7PE8 - chains A and I of the 5 polymer chains in the assembly; structure by electron microscopy, 3.20 A resolution.

Chain A:
Molecule: Serine/threonine-protein kinase mTOR
Organism: Homo sapiens
Notes: EC 2.7.11.1
UniProt: P42345 (MTOR_HUMAN); residue numbers follow UniProt; this construct covers 1-246, 259-2549
Sequence (2571 residues; each row starts with the number of its first residue; note: 12 numbers in that range are skipped by the numbering (no residue carries them; nothing is unmodelled there); a row labelled like 246A-246Z holds insertion residues (246A, then the next letters in order)):
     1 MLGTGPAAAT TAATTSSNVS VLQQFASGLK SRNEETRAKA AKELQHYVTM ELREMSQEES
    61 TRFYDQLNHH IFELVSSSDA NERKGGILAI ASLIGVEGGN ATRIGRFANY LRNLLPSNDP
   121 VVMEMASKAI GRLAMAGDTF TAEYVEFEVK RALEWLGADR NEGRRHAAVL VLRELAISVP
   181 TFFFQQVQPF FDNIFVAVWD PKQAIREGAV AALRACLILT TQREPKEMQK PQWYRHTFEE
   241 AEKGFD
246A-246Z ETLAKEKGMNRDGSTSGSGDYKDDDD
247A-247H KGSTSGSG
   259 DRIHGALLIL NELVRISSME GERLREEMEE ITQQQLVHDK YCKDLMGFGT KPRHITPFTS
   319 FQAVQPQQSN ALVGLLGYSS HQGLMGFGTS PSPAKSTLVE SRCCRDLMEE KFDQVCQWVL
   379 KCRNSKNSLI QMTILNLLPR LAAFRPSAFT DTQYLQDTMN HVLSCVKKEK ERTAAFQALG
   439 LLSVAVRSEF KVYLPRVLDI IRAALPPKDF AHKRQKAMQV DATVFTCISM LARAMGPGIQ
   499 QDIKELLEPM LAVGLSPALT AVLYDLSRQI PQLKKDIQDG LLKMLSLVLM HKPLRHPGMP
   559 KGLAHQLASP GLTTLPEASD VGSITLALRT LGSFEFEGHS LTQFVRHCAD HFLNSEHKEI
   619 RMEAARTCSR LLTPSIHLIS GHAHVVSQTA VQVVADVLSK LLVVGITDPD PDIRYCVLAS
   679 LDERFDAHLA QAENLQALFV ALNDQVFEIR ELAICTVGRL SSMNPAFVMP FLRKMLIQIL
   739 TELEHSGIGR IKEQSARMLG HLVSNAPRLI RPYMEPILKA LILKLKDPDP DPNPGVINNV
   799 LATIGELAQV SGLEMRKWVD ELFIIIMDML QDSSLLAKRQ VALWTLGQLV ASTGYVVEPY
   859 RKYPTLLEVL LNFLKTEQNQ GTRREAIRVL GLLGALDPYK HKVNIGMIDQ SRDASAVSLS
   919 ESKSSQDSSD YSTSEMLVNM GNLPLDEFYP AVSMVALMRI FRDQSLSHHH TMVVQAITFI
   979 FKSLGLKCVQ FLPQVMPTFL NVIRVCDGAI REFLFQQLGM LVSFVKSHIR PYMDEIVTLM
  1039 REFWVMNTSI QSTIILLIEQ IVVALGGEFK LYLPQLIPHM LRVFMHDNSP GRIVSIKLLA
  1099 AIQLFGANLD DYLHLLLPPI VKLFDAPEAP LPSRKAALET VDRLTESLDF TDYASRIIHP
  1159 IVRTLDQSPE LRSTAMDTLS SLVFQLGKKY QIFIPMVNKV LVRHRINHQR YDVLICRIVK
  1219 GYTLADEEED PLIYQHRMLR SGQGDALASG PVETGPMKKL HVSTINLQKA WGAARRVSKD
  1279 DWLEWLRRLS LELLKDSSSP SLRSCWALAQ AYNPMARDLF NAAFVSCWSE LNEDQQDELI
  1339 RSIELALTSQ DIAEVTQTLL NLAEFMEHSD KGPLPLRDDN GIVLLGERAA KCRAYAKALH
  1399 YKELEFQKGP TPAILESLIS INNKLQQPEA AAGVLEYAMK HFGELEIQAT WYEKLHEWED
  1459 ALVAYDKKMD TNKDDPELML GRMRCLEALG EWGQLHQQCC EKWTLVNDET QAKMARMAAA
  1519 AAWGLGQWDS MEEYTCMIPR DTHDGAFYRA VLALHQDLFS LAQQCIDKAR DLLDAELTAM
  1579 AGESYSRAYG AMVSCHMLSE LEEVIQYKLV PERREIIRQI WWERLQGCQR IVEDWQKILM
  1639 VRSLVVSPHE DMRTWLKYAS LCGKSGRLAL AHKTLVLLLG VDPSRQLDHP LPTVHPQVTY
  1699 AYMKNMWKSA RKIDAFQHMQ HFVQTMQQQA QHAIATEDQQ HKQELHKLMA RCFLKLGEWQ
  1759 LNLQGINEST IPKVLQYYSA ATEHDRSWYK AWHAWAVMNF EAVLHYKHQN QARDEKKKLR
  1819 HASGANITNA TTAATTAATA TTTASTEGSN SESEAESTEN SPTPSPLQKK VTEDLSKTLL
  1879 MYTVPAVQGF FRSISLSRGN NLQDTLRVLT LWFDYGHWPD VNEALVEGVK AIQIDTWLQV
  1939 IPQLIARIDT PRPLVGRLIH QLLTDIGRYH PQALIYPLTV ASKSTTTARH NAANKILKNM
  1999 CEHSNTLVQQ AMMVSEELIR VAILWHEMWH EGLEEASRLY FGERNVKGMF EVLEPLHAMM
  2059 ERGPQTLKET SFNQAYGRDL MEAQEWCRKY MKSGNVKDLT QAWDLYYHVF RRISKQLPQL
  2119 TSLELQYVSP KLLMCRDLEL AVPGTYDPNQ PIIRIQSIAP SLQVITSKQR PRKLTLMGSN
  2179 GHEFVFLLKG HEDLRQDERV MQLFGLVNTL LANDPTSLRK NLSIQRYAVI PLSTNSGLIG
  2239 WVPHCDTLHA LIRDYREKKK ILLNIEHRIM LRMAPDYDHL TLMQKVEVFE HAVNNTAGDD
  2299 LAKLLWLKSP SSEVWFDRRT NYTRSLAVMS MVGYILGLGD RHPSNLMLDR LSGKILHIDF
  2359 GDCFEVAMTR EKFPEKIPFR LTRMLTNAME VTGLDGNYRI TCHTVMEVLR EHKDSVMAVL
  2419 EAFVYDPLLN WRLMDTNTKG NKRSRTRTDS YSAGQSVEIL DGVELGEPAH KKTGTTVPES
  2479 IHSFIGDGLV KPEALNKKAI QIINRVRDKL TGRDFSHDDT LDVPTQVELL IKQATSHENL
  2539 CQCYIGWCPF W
Not modelled in the structure: 1-16, 31-36, 54-59, 75-81, 157-161, 224-232, 246A-246Z, 247A-247H, 290-303, 318-355, 381-385, 405-409, 467-477, 492-496, 550-579, 596-598, 634-643, 787-790, 904-928, 1239-1262, 1811-1872, 2434-2491
Construct notes: insertion (246M-246Z, 247A-247H)
Residues lining bound ligands: inositol hexakisphosphate (IHP): Arg-1628, Lys-1655, Ser-1658, Lys-1662, Tyr-1698, Lys-1702, Arg-1749, Lys-1753, Trp-1786, Lys-1788
Swiss-Prot annotation at these positions:
  - region: Val-2162 to Arg-2168 (G-loop), Lys-2258 to Gly-2296 (Interaction with MLST8), Gly-2335 to Asn-2343 (Catalytic loop), His-2355 to Thr-2380 (Activation loop)
  - binding site (1D-myo-inositol hexakisphosphate): Lys-1662, Lys-1702, Arg-1749
  - binding site (ATP): Ser-2165, Gln-2167, Leu-2185, Lys-2187, Glu-2190, Tyr-2225, Gly-2238, Trp-2239, Val-2240, Thr-2245, Met-2345, Ile-2356
  - binding site (Mg(2+)): Asn-2343, Asp-2357
  - modified residue: Met-1 (N-acetylmethionine), Ser-567 (Phosphoserine), Thr-1162 (Phosphothreonine), Lys-1218 (N6-acetyllysine), Ser-1261 (Phosphoserine), Ser-2159 (Phosphoserine), Thr-2164 (Phosphothreonine), Thr-2173 (Phosphothreonine), Thr-2446 (Phosphothreonine), Ser-2448 (Phosphoserine), Ser-2478 (Phosphoserine), Ser-2481 (Phosphoserine)
  - cross-link: Lys-2066 (Glycyl lysine isopeptide (Lys-Gly) (interchain with G-Cter in ubiquitin))
  - natural variant: Ala-8 (A8S: In a lung large cell carcinoma sample), Met-135 (M135T: In a metastatic melanoma sample), Arg-624 (R624H: In FCORD2; uncertain significance), Asp-1376 (D1376E: Found in a patient with focal epilepsy; uncertain significance), Tyr-1450 (Y1450D: In FCORD2), Trp-1456 (W1456G: In FCORD2), Ala-1459 (A1459D: In FCORD2; A1459S: In FCORD2; uncertain significance), Leu-1460 (L1460P: In FCORD2), Cys-1483 (C1483R: In FCORD2), Trp-1490 (W1490R: In SKS), Met-1595 (M1595I: In SKS), Arg-1709 (R1709H: In FCORD2; uncertain significance), 13 further natural variant entries in UniProt
  - mutagenesis: Lys-2066 (K2066R: Complete loss ubiquitination by the SCF(FBXO22) complex), Ser-2159 (S2159A: Reduces mTORC1-associated S-2481 autophosphorylation; when associated with A-2164. Reduced activity of the mTORC1 complex; S2159D: Mimics phosphorylation ...), Thr-2164 (T2164A: Reduces mTORC1-associated S-2481 autophosphorylation; when associated with A-2159; T2164E: Stronger phosphorylation of RPS6KB1; when associated with D-2159), Thr-2173 (T2173A: Increased mTOR kinase activity), His-2340 (H2340A: Barely detectable kinase activity), Asp-2357 (D2357E: Kinase-dead mutant, loss of interaction with TM4SF5 and loss of lysosome membrane localization; when associated with I-2364), Val-2364 (V2364I: Kinase-dead mutant, loss of interaction with TM4SF5 and loss of lysosome membrane localization; when associated with E-2357)
From the paper describing this entry:
  - conformationally variable residues (order/disorder transition): Met-304 to Thr-317

Chain I:
Molecule: DEP domain-containing mTOR-interacting protein
Organism: Homo sapiens
UniProt: Q8TB45 (DPTOR_HUMAN); residue numbers follow UniProt; this construct covers 1-409
Sequence (409 residues; each row starts with the number of its first residue):
     1 MEEGGSTGSA GSDSSTSGSG GAQQRELERM AEVLVTGEQL RLRLHEEKVI KDRRHHLKTY
    61 PNCFVAKELI DWLIEHKEAS DRETAIKLMQ KLADRGIIHH VCDEHKEFKD VKLFYRFRKD
   121 DGTFPLDNEV KAFMRGQRLY EKLMSPENTL LQPREEEGVK YERTFMASEF LDWLVQEGEA
   181 TTRKEAEQLC HRLMEHGIIQ HVSSKHPFVD SNLLYQFRMN FRRRRRLMEL LNEKSPSSQE
   241 THDSPFCLRK QSHDNRKSTS FMSVSPSKEI KIVSAVRRSS MSSCGSSGYF SSSPTLSSSP
   301 PVLCNPKSVL KRPVTSEELL TPGAPYARKT FTIVGDAVGW GFVVRGSKPC HIQAVDPSGP
   361 AAAAGMKVCQ FVVSVNGLNV LHVDYRTVNN LILTGPRTIV MEVMEELEC
Not modelled in the structure: 1-303
Construct notes: variant Ser-204 (Asn in Q8TB45), Asn-389 (Ser in Q8TB45)
Swiss-Prot annotation at these positions:
  - motif: Phe-217 to Ser-235 (DDEX motif), Ser-286 to Ser-291 (BetaTrCP degron motif)
  - modified residue: Met-1 (N-acetylmethionine), Ser-235 (Phosphoserine), Thr-241 (Phosphothreonine), Ser-244 (Phosphoserine), Ser-258 (Phosphoserine), Thr-259 (Phosphothreonine), Ser-263 (Phosphoserine), Ser-265 (Phosphoserine), Ser-280 (Phosphoserine), Ser-282 (Phosphoserine), Ser-283 (Phosphoserine), Ser-286 (Phosphoserine), Ser-287 (Phosphoserine), Tyr-289 (Phosphotyrosine), Ser-291 (Phosphoserine), Ser-293 (Phosphoserine), Thr-295 (Phosphothreonine), Ser-297 (Phosphoserine), Ser-298 (Phosphoserine), Ser-299 (Phosphoserine)
  - natural variant: Asn-389 (S389N: this construct carries the variant)
  - mutagenesis: Arg-53 (R53A: Decreased phosphatidic acid-binding), Arg-54 (R54A: Decreased phosphatidic acid-binding), Lys-58 (K58A: Decreased phosphatidic acid-binding), Arg-225 (R225A: Decreased phosphatidic acid-binding), Leu-231 (L231D: Decreased phosphatidic acid-binding), Ser-235 (S235A: Decreased phosphorylation, leading to impaired deubiquitination by USP7; S235D: Mimics phosphorylation, leading to slightly increased stability), Thr-241 (T241A: In mutant 13A; abolished phosphorylation, leading to promote interaction with MTOR without affecting ability to bind phosphatidic acid ...), Ser-244 (S244A: In mutant 13A; abolished phosphorylation, leading to promote interaction with MTOR without affecting ability to bind phosphatidic acid ...), Ser-258 (S258A: In mutant 13A; abolished phosphorylation, leading to promote interaction with MTOR without affecting ability to bind phosphatidic acid ...), Thr-259 (T259A: In mutant 13A; abolished phosphorylation, leading to promote interaction with MTOR without affecting ability to bind phosphatidic acid ...), Ser-263 (S263A: In mutant 13A; abolished phosphorylation, leading to promote interaction with MTOR without affecting ability to bind phosphatidic acid ...), Ser-265 (S265A: In mutant 13A; abolished phosphorylation, leading to promote interaction with MTOR without affecting ability to bind phosphatidic acid ...), 13 further mutagenesis entries in UniProt

How chain A and chain I interact:
Contacting residue pairs - 38 pairs, chain A then chain I:
  Met-304(A) with Pro-396(I), hydrophobic
  Gly-305(A) with Arg-397(I)
  Phe-306(A) with Asp-336(I); Trp-340(I), hydrophobic; Arg-397(I)
  His-1494(A) with Asn-305(I)
  Cys-1498(A) with Cys-304(I); Lys-307(I)
  Gln-1525(A) with Asn-305(I), hydrogen bond
  Asp-1527(A) with Arg-345(I), salt bridge; Tyr-385(I), hydrogen bond
  Ser-1528(A) with Lys-307(I)
  Glu-1530(A) with Val-343(I); Arg-345(I)
  Glu-1531(A) with Lys-307(I), salt bridge; Gln-353(I), hydrogen bond
  Tyr-1532(A) with Lys-307(I)
  Cys-1534(A) with Val-343(I), hydrophobic; Ala-354(I), hydrophobic; Asp-356(I)
  Met-1535(A) with Ala-354(I), hydrophobic
  Arg-1538(A) with Asp-336(I), salt bridge; Val-338(I); Gly-339(I); Trp-340(I); Gly-341(I); Asp-356(I), salt bridge; Ser-358(I); Gly-359(I); Pro-360(I)
  Arg-1547(A) with Val-338(I); Asp-356(I), salt bridge
  Gln-1554(A) with Leu-393(I)
  Leu-1556(A) with Leu-393(I), hydrophobic
  Gln-1562(A) with Ala-337(I); Arg-397(I)
  Cys-1563(A) with Val-338(I), hydrophobic
  Lys-1566(A) with Val-338(I)
Other interface residues (no listed pair), chain A (23 interface residues in all): Trp-1501, Ile-1536, Leu-1559
Other interface residues (no listed pair), chain I (22 interface residues in all): Thr-398
Interface features reported in the paper:
  - interface residues, chain A: Met-304(A), Gln-1525(A)
  - interface residues, chain I: Cys-304(I)

In short:
23 residues of chain A face 22 of chain I across their interface, with 3 hydrogen bonds and 5 salt bridges.
Polar pairs include Asp-1527(A)/Arg-345(I), Glu-1531(A)/Lys-307(I) and Arg-1538(A)/Asp-336(I). Ligands of
chain A: inositol hexakisphosphate. The paper reports interface residues Met-304(A), Gln-1525(A) and
Cys-304(I); conformational variability at Met-304(A).
Here chain A is Serine/threonine-protein kinase mTOR and chain I is DEP domain-containing mTOR-interacting
protein, both from Homo sapiens. Entry 7PE8 (cryo-EM structure of DEPTOR bound to human mTOR complex 2,
focussed on one protomer) was determined by electron microscopy together with 7PE7, 7PE9, 7PEA, 7PEB and 7PEC
from the same study.
